PDB entry 1P3F | X-ray diffraction, 2.90 A resolution | chains J and H of the 10 polymer chains in the assembly

== Chain J ==
Molecule: Palindromic 146bp Human Alpha-Satellite DNA fragment
Organism: Homo sapiens
Sequence (146 nucleotides; each row starts with the number of its first residue):
   147 ATCAATATCCACCTGCAGATTCTACCAAAAGTGTATTTGGAAACTGCTCC
   197 ATCAAAAGGCATGTTCAGCGGAATTCCGCTGAACATGCCTTTTGATGGAG
   247 CAGTTTCCAAATACACTTTTGGTAGAATCTGCAGGTGGATATTGAT

== Chain H ==
Protein: Histone H2B
Organism: Xenopus laevis
UniProt: P02281 (H2B1_XENLA); residues 1398-1522 here correspond to UniProt positions 1-125 (UniProt number = residue number - 1397)
Sequence (125 residues; row label = number of the first residue in the row):
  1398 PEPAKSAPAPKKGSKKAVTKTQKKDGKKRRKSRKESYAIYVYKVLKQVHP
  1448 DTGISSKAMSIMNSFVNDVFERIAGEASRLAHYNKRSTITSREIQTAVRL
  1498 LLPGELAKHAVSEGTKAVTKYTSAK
Unresolved in the structure: 1398-1427
Sequence notes: conflict Gln-1419 (Pro23 in P02281), Leu-1442 (Met46 in P02281), Ser-1457 (Gly61 in P02281), Val-1466 (Ile70 in P02281)
Curated features (UniProtKB/Swiss-Prot):
  - modified residue: Lys-1413 (N6-acetyllysine)

== Chain J / chain H interface ==
Contacting residue pairs (11):
  DA165(J) / Ser-1453(H)  hydrogen bond to the phosphate
  DA174(J) / Arg-1430(H)  sugar contact
  DG185(J) / Ser-1484(H)  sugar contact
  DG185(J) / Thr-1485(H)  phosphate contact
  DG186(J) / Arg-1483(H)  phosphate contact
  DG186(J) / Ser-1484(H)  hydrogen bond to the phosphate
  DG186(J) / Thr-1485(H)  hydrogen bond to the phosphate
  DA187(J) / Arg-1483(H)  salt bridge to the phosphate
  DA248(J) / Ser-1429(H)  phosphate contact
  DG249(J) / Lys-1428(H)  phosphate contact
  DG249(J) / Ser-1429(H)  hydrogen bond to the phosphate
Also at the interface, not in a pair above, chain J (9 interface residues in all): DT166, DA175
Also at the interface, not in a pair above, chain H (12 interface residues in all): Glu-1432, Tyr-1439, Ile-1451, Ser-1452, Lys-1482

== Summary ==
The interface between chain J and chain H involves 9 residues on one side and 12 on the other, with 4 hydrogen
bonds and 1 salt bridge. Among the polar pairs are DA165(J)/Ser-1453(H), DG186(J)/Ser-1484(H) and
DG186(J)/Thr-1485(H).
Here chain J is Palindromic 146bp Human Alpha-Satellite DNA fragment (Homo sapiens) and chain H is Histone H2B
(Xenopus laevis). Entry 1P3F (Crystallographic Studies of Nucleosome Core Particles containing Histone 'Sin'
Mutants) was determined by X-ray diffraction, deposited together with 1P34, 1P3A, 1P3B, 1P3G, 1P3I, 1P3K and 4
further entries.
